PDB entry 4TVX | X-ray diffraction, 3.24 A resolution | chains T and X of the 12 polymer chains in the assembly

[Chain T]
Protein: CRISPR system Cascade subunit CasD
Source organism: Escherichia coli
UniProtKB: Q46898 (CAS5_ECOLI); numbering as in UniProt (aligned over 1-224)
Amino-acid sequence (224 residues; row label = number of the first residue in the row):
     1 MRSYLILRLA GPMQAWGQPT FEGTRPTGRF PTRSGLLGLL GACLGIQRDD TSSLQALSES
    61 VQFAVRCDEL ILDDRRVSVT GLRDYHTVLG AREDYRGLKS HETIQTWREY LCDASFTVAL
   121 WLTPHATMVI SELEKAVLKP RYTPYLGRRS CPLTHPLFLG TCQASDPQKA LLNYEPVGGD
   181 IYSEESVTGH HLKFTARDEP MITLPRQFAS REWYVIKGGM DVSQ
Disordered / not traced: 220-224

[Chain X]
Molecule: Escherichia coli strain ECOR44 cluster 1 CRISPR region
Source organism: Escherichia coli
Sequence (61 nucleotides; row label = number of the first residue in the row):
     1 AUAAACCGAC GGUAUUGUUC AGAUCCUGGC UUGCCAACAG GAGUUCCCCG CGCCAGCGGG
    61 X
Disordered / not traced: 54
Modified residues: 23G (guanosine-5'-phosphate-2',3'-cyclic phosphate) at position 61
Differences from the reference sequence: conflict A42 (C454 in 50811866), C53 (U443 in 50811866)

[Chain T / chain X interface]
Contacting residue pairs (54):
  Trp-16(T) / U2(X)  base contact
  Gly-17(T) / A3(X)  base contact
  Gln-18(T) / A3(X)  hydrogen bond to the base
  Pro-19(T) / A3(X)  base contact
  Thr-20(T) / A3(X)  hydrogen bond to the base
  Arg-25(T) / A3(X)  hydrogen bond to the sugar
  Arg-25(T) / A4(X)  salt bridge to the phosphate
  Ser-34(T) / U2(X)  sugar contact
  Ser-34(T) / A3(X)  hydrogen bond to the phosphate
  Gly-35(T) / U2(X)  sugar contact
  Gly-35(T) / A3(X)  phosphate contact
  Gly-38(T) / A1(X)  sugar contact
  Gly-38(T) / U2(X)  sugar contact
  Leu-39(T) / U2(X)  base contact
  Gly-41(T) / A1(X)  sugar contact
  Ala-42(T) / A1(X)  sugar contact
  Ala-42(T) / U2(X)  base contact
  Ile-46(T) / A1(X)  sugar contact
  Gln-47(T) / A1(X)  base contact
  Arg-48(T) / A1(X)  base contact
  Arg-48(T) / U2(X)  salt bridge to the phosphate
  Arg-48(T) / A4(X)  base contact
  Arg-48(T) / A5(X)  sugar contact
  Tyr-85(T) / A9(X)  base contact
  His-86(T) / C7(X)  hydrogen bond to the sugar
  His-86(T) / A9(X)  phosphate contact
  Thr-87(T) / C7(X)  hydrogen bond to the sugar
  Thr-87(T) / G8(X)  hydrogen bond to the base
  Thr-87(T) / A9(X)  hydrogen bond to the phosphate
  Val-88(T) / C7(X)  base contact
  Val-88(T) / G8(X)  phosphate contact
  Leu-89(T) / G8(X)  hydrogen bond to the phosphate
  Arg-92(T) / C6(X)  base contact
  Arg-108(T) / A4(X)  salt bridge to the phosphate
  Arg-108(T) / A5(X)  salt bridge to the phosphate
  Arg-108(T) / C7(X)  hydrogen bond to the base
  Tyr-142(T) / A1(X)  stacking on the base
  Thr-143(T) / U2(X)  base contact
  Pro-144(T) / U2(X)  base contact
  Tyr-145(T) / A1(X)  hydrogen bond to the sugar
  Tyr-145(T) / U2(X)  stacking on the base
  Tyr-145(T) / A4(X)  hydrogen bond to the sugar
  Gly-147(T) / U2(X)  hydrogen bond to the sugar
  Gly-147(T) / A4(X)  sugar contact
  Arg-148(T) / A4(X)  salt bridge to the phosphate
  Arg-148(T) / A5(X)  phosphate contact
  Arg-149(T) / A1(X)  base contact
  Arg-149(T) / A5(X)  hydrogen bond to the phosphate
  Arg-149(T) / C6(X)  salt bridge to the phosphate
  Arg-197(T) / A3(X)  hydrogen bond to the base
  Arg-206(T) / U2(X)  sugar contact
  Arg-206(T) / A3(X)  salt bridge to the phosphate
  Arg-206(T) / A4(X)  hydrogen bond to the base
  Phe-208(T) / A3(X)  stacking on the base
Other interface residues (no listed pair), chain T (36 interface residues in all): Thr-32, Leu-54, Leu-146, Ser-150

[Summary]
The interface between chain T and chain X involves 36 residues on one side and 9 on the other; the contacts
include 16 hydrogen bonds, 7 salt bridges and 3 aromatic stacking contacts. Polar contacts include
Gln-18(T)/A3(X), Thr-20(T)/A3(X) and Thr-87(T)/G8(X).
Chain T is CRISPR system Cascade subunit CasD and chain X is Escherichia coli strain ECOR44 cluster 1 CRISPR
region, both from Escherichia coli; the structure, Crystal structure of the E. coli CRISPR RNA-guided
surveillance complex, Cascade, was determined by X-ray diffraction.
